Entry 1G7X (X-ray diffraction, 2.20 A resolution); this record covers chain A.

# Chain A
Molecule: Aspartate aminotransferase
Organism: Escherichia coli
Notes: EC 2.6.1.1
UniProtKB: P00509 (AAT_ECOLI); the construct has insertions or renumbered stretches relative to UniProt, so the offset changes along the chain: 5-64 = UniProt 1-60; 66-126 = UniProt 61-121; 133-152 = UniProt 123-142; 154-231 = UniProt 143-220; 1 more segments
Sequence (396 residues; row label = number of the first residue in the row; note: 9 numbers in that range are skipped by the numbering (no residue carries them; nothing is unmodelled there)):
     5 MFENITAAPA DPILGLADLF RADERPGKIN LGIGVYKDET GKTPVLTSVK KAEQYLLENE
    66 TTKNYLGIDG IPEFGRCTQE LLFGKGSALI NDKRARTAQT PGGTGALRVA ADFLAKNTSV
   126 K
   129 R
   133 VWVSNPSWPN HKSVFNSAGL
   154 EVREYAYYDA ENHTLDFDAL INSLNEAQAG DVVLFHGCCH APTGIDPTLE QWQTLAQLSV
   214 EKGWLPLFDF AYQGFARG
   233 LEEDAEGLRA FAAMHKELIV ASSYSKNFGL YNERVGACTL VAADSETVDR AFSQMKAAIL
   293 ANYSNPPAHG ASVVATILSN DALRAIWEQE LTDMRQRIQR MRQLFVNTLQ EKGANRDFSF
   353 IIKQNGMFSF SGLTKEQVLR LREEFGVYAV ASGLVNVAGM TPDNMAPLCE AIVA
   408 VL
Differences from the reference sequence: engineered mutation Ala194 (Asn183 in P00509), Arg282 (Leu280 in P00509), Leu386 (Arg374 in P00509)
Glycans and other covalent adducts: pyridoxal phosphate (PLP) linked to Lys258
Residues lining bound ligands: pyridoxal phosphate (PLP): Tyr70, Gly107, Gly108, Thr109, Trp140, His143, His189, Ala194, Asp222, Ala224, Tyr225, Ser255, Ser257, Arg266
Swiss-Prot annotation at these positions:
  - binding site (L-aspartate): Gly38, Trp140
  - modified residue: Lys258 (N6-(pyridoxal phosphate)lysine)

# Summary
Covalently linked pyridoxal phosphate: at Lys258. From UniProt: L-aspartate-binding residues Gly38 and Trp140.
Chain A is Aspartate aminotransferase (Escherichia coli); the structure, Aspartate aminotransferase active
site mutant N194A/R292L/R386L, was determined by X-ray diffraction, deposited together with 1G7W, 1G4V and
1G4X.
